PDB entry 7YOY | electron microscopy, 3.64 A resolution | chains F and J of the 5 polymer chains in the assembly

Chain F:
Name: 3E8 heavy chain
From: Oryctolagus cuniculus
Chain sequence (113 residues; row label = number of the first residue in the row):
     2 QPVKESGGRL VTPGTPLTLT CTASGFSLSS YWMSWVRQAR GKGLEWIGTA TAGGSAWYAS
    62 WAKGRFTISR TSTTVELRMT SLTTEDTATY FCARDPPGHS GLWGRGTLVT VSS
Disulfides: Cys-22/Cys-93

Chain J:
Name: 3E8 light chain
From: Oryctolagus cuniculus
Chain sequence (112 residues; each row starts with the number of its first residue):
     1 DLVMTQTPAS VEAAVGGTVT IKCQASESIG NALAWYQQKP GQPPKLLIYD TSNLASGVSS
    61 RFRGSGSGTQ FTLTISDLEC ADAATYYCQT YYYSG
   95Z V
    96 TTTYQAFGGG TEVDVK
Disulfides: Cys-23/Cys-88

How chain F and chain J interact:
Contacting residue pairs (25; chain F residue first):
  Trp-33(F) / Tyr-93(J)  hydrophobic
  Ser-35(F) / Gln-100(J)
  Val-37(F) / Phe-102(J)  hydrophobic
  Gln-39(F) / Gln-38(J)  hydrogen bond
  Gln-39(F) / Tyr-87(J)  hydrogen bond
  Lys-43(F) / Tyr-87(J)  hydrogen bond (backbone-side chain)
  Gly-44(F) / Tyr-87(J)
  Leu-45(F) / Tyr-87(J)  hydrophobic
  Leu-45(F) / Phe-102(J)
  Trp-47(F) / Thr-98(J)
  Trp-47(F) / Tyr-99(J)  hydrophobic
  Trp-47(F) / Gln-100(J)
  Thr-50(F) / Gln-100(J)  hydrogen bond
  Trp-58(F) / Gly-95(J)
  Trp-58(F) / Thr-98(J)
  Asp-96(F) / Tyr-93(J)  hydrogen bond (backbone-side chain)
  Pro-98(F) / Leu-46(J)  hydrophobic
  Pro-98(F) / Tyr-49(J)
  Pro-98(F) / Tyr-91(J)  hydrophobic
  Gly-99(F) / Leu-46(J)
  Gly-99(F) / Tyr-49(J)
  His-100(F) / Tyr-49(J)
  Trp-104(F) / Pro-44(J)
  Gly-105(F) / Pro-43(J)
  Arg-106(F) / Pro-43(J)
Also at the interface, not in a pair above, chain F (20 interface residues in all): Glu-46, Gly-49, Pro-97
Also at the interface, not in a pair above, chain J (19 interface residues in all): Tyr-36, Leu-54, Ser-56, Thr-96, Thr-97, Gly-103

In short:
20 residues of chain F and 19 residues of chain J are in contact, with 5 hydrogen bonds. Polar contacts
include Gln-39(F)/Gln-38(J), Gln-39(F)/Tyr-87(J) and Lys-43(F)/Tyr-87(J).
Here chain F is 3E8 heavy chain and chain J is 3E8 light chain, both from Oryctolagus cuniculus. Entry 7YOY
(Cryo-EM structure of EBV gHgL-gp42 in complex with mAbs 3E8 and 5E3 (localized refinement)) was determined by
electron microscopy, deposited together with 7YP1.
